Entry 6QE6 (X-ray diffraction, 2.36 A resolution); this record covers chain A.

== Chain A ==
Name: tRNA (Adenine(22)-N(1))-methyltransferase
Source organism: Mycoplasma capricolum subsp. capricolum
Notes: EC 2.1.1.217
UniProt: A0A0C3A3T0 (A0A0C3A3T0_MYCCA); residue numbers follow UniProt; this construct covers 1-225
Amino-acid sequence (245 residues; row label = number of the first residue in the row; numbers below 1 keep their minus sign (Met-19 is residue -19)):
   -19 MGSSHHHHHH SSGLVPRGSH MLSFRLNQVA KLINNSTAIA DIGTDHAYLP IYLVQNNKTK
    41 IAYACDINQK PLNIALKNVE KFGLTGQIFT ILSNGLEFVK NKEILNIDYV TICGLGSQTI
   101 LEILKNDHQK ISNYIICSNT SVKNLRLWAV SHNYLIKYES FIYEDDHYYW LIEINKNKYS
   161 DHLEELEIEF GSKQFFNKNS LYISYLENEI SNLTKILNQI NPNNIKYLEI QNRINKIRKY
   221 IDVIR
Unresolved in the structure: -19 to -1
Construct notes: initiating methionine (-19); expression tag (-18 to 0); conflict Ala18 (Thr in A0A0C3A3T0)
Residues lining bound ligands: S-adenosylhomocysteine (SAH): Arg5, Leu6, Ile22, Gly23, Thr24, Asp25, Asp46, Ile47, Asn48, Pro51, Ser73, Asn74, Gly75, Cys93, Gly94, Leu95, Ile103

== Summary ==
Chain A binds S-adenosylhomocysteine.
Chain A is tRNA (Adenine(22)-N(1))-methyltransferase (Mycoplasma capricolum subsp. capricolum); the structure,
Structure of M. capricolum TrmK in complex with the natural cofactor product S-adenosyl-homocysteine (SAH),
was determined by X-ray diffraction, deposited together with 6QDX, 6QE0 and 6QE5.
